Entry 6B7Z (electron microscopy, 6.50 A resolution (low resolution: residue-level contacts below are approximate; hydrogen-bond / salt-bridge calls are withheld)); this record covers chains A and D of the 6 polymer chains in the assembly.

== Chain A ==
Molecule: Insulin-degrading enzyme
Source organism: Homo sapiens
Notes: EC 3.4.24.56
Reference sequence: P14735 (IDE_HUMAN); numbering as in UniProt (aligned over 46-1011)
Sequence (966 residues; row label = number of the first residue in the row):
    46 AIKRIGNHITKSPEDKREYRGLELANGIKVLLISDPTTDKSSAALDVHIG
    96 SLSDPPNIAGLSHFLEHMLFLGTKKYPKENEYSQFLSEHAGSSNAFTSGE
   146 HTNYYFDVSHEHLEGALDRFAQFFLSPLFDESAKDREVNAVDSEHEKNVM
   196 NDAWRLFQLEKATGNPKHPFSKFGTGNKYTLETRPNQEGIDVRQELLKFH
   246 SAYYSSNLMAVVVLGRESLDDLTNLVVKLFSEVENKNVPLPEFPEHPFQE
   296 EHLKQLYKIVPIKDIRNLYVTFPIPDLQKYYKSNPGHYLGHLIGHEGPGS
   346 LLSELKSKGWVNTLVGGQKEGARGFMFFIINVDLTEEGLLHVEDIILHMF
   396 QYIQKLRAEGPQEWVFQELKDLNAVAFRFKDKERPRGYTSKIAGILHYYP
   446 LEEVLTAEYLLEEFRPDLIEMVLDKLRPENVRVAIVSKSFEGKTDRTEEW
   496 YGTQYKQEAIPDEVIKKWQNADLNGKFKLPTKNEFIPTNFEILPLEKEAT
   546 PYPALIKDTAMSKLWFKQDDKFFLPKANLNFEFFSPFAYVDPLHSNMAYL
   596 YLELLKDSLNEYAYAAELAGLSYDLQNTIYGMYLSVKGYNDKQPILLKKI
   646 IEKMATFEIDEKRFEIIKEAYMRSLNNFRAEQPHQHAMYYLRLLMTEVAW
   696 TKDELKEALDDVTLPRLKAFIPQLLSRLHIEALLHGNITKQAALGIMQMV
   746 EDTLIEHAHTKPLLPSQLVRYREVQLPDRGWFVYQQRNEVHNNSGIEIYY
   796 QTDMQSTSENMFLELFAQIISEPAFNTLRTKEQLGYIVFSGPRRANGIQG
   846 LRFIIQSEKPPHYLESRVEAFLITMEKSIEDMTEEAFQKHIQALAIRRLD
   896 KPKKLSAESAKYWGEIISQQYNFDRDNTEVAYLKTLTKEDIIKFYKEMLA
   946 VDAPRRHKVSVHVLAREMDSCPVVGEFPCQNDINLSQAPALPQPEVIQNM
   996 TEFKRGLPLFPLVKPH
Disordered / not traced: 964-980
Sequence notes: conflict Leu110 (Cys in P14735), Ser171 (Cys in P14735), Ala178 (Cys in P14735), Val257 (Cys in P14735), Leu414 (Cys in P14735), Asn573 (Cys in P14735), Ser590 (Cys in P14735), Ser789 (Cys in P14735), Ala812 (Cys in P14735), Ala819 (Cys in P14735), Ser904 (Cys in P14735)
Swiss-Prot annotation at these positions:
  - motif: Glu853 to Tyr858 (SlyX motif)
  - active site: Glu111 (Proton acceptor)
  - binding site (Zn(2+)): His108, His112, Glu189
  - binding site (substrate): His336 to Gly342, Leu359 to Gln363
  - binding site (ATP): Arg429, Asp895 to Ser901
  - modified residue (N6-succinyllysine): Lys192, Lys697
  - mutagenesis: Glu111 (E111Q: Loss of catalytic activity), Ser132 (S132C: Increases catalytic rate towards INS and amyloid; when associated with C-817), Asn184 (N184C: Increases catalytic rate towards INS and amyloid; when associated with C-828), Pro286 (P286G: Reduced enzyme activity), Gly366 to Gly369 (Reduced enzyme activity), Asp426 (D426C: Increases catalytic rate towards INS and amyloid; when associated with C-899), Tyr496 (Y496A: Strongly reduced enzyme activity), Phe530 (F530A: Strongly increased enzyme activity), Arg767 (R767A: Decreases dimerization. No effect on degradation of ANP. Retains the ability to degrade an aberrant form of ANP, when in the presence of both ANP and the aberrant ANP), Glu817 (E817C: Increases catalytic rate towards INS and amyloid; when associated with C-132), Gln828 (Q828C: Increases catalytic rate towards INS and amyloid; when associated with C-184), Tyr831 (Y831F: No effect on catalytic activity), 1 further mutagenesis entry in UniProt
From the paper describing this entry:
  - mutagenesis - F530A: increased catalytic activity (citing earlier work)

== Chain D ==
Molecule: FAB H11 light chain
Source organism: Mus musculus
Reference sequence: Q6GMX0 (Q6GMX0_HUMAN); residues 106-212 here correspond to UniProt positions 127-233 (UniProt number = residue number + 21)
Sequence (211 residues; row label = number of the first residue in the row):
     2 DIQMTQSPSSLSASVGDRVTITCRASQSVSSAVAWYQQKPGKAPKLLIYS
    52 ASSLYSGVPSRFSGSRSGTDYTLTISSLQPEDFATYYCQQSYFNPITFGQ
   102 GTKVEIKRTVAAPSVFIFPPSDEQLKSGTASVVCLLNNFYPREAKVQWKV
   152 DNALQSGNSQESVTEQDSKDSTYSLSSTLTLSKADYEKHKVYACEVTHQG
   202 LSSPVTKSFNR
Cystine bridges: Cys24-Cys89, Cys135-Cys195

== How chain A and chain D interact ==
Pairs across the interface - 4 pairs, chain A then chain D:
  Asp389(A) with Phe94(D)
  Leu392(A) with Phe94(D)
  Leu518(A) with Ser29(D); Ser31(D)
Interface residues without a listed pair, chain A (6 interface residues in all): Glu388, Trp513, Ala516
Interface residues without a listed pair, chain D (5 interface residues in all): Val30, Tyr93

== In short ==
6 residues of chain A and 5 residues of chain D are in contact. Curated annotation (UniProt) lists active-site
residue Glu111(A), 3 Zn2+-binding residues, 12 substrate-binding residues and 8 ATP-binding residues on chain
A. From the paper: F530A of chain A increases catalytic activity.
Here chain A is Insulin-degrading enzyme (Homo sapiens) and chain D is FAB H11 light chain (Mus musculus).
Entry 6B7Z (Cryo-EM structure of human insulin degrading enzyme in complex with FAB H11 heavy chain and FAB
...) was determined by electron microscopy together with 5WOB, 6B3Q, 6B70, 6BF7, 6BF9 and 6BFC from the same
study.
